Entry 3UBV (X-ray diffraction, 3.20 A resolution); this record covers chains A and G of the 3 polymer chains in the assembly.

== Chain A (and G) ==
Name: Hemoglobin-like flavoprotein
Source organism: Methylacidiphilum infernorum V4
Notes: chain G of this document is another copy of the same molecule, construct and numbering; everything in this record applies to it too
Reference sequence: B3DUZ7 (B3DUZ7_METI4); numbering as in UniProt (aligned over 2-132)
Chain sequence (131 residues; each row starts with the number of its first residue):
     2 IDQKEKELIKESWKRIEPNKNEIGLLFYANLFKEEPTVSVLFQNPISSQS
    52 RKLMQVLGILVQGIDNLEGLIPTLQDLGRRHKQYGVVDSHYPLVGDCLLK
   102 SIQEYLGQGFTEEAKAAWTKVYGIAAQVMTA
Metal / ion sites: heme Fe: His82 (together with oxygen molecule)
Small-molecule neighbours:
  - heme (HEM): Leu42, Phe43, Gln44, Asn45, Gln50, Lys53, Leu54, Val57, Leu78, Arg81, His82, Tyr85, Val87, His91, Tyr92, Val95, Tyr123, Ala126, Met130
  - oxygen molecule (OXY): Tyr29, Phe43, Gln50, Leu54, His82

== Interface between chain A and chain G ==
Pairs across the interface (21; chain A residue first):
  Lys5(A) - Val41(G)
  Glu8(A) - Thr38(G)
  Glu8(A) - Ser40(G)
  Glu8(A) - Val41(G)  hydrogen bond (side chain-backbone)
  Leu9(A) - Val41(G)  hydrophobic
  Lys11(A) - Thr38(G)
  Glu12(A) - Leu42(G)
  Glu12(A) - Gly86(G)
  Lys15(A) - Val88(G)
  Lys15(A) - Ser90(G)
  Arg16(A) - Lys83(G)  hydrogen bond (side chain-backbone)
  Arg16(A) - Gly86(G)
  Arg16(A) - Val87(G)  hydrogen bond (side chain-backbone)
  Arg16(A) - Val88(G)
  Gln109(A) - Lys83(G)
  Gln109(A) - Gln84(G)
  Gly110(A) - Lys83(G)
  Thr112(A) - Gln84(G)
  Thr112(A) - Tyr85(G)
  Thr112(A) - Gly86(G)
  Glu114(A) - Gln44(G)  hydrogen bond
Also at the interface, not in a pair above, chain G (15 interface residues in all): Pro37, Arg80, His91

== Summary ==
The interface between chain A and chain G involves 11 residues on one side and 15 on the other, with 4
hydrogen bonds. Among the polar pairs are Glu8(A)-Val41(G), Arg16(A)-Lys83(G) and Arg16(A)-Val87(G). Bound to
chain A: heme and oxygen molecule.
Both chains are Hemoglobin-like flavoprotein (Methylacidiphilum infernorum V4). Entry 3UBV (Oxygen-bound
hell's gate globin I by classical hanging drop) was determined by X-ray diffraction (same publication as
3UBC).
